PDB entry 5IM5 | X-ray diffraction, 3.70 A resolution | chains M and Q of the 30 polymer chains in the assembly

# Chain M (and Q)
Molecule: Designed Riboflavin synthase
From: Methanocaldococcus jannaschii (strain ATCC 43067 / DSM 2661 / JAL-1 / JCM 10045 / NBRC 100440)
Notes: EC 2.5.1.9; fragment: Riboflavin synthase; chain Q of this document is another copy of the same molecule, construct and numbering; everything in this record applies to it too
UniProt: Q58584 (RISC_METJA); residues 1-156 here = UniProt positions 1-156
Sequence (156 residues; row label = number of the first residue in the row):
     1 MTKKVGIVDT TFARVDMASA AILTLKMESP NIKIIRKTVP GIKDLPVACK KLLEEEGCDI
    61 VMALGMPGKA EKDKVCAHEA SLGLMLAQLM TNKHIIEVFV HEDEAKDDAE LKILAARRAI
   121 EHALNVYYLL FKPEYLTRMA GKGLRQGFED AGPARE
Disordered / not traced: 1, 143-156 (chain Q: 1, 144-156)
Construct notes: engineered mutation A20 (Ile in Q58584), L23 (Lys in Q58584), T24 (Lys in Q58584), M27 (Glu in Q58584), E28 (Leu in Q58584), A109 (Lys in Q58584), K112 (Asp in Q58584), I113 (Trp in Q58584), A116 (Lys in Q58584), I120 (Glu in Q58584), L124 (Glu in Q58584)

# Chain M / chain Q interface
Residue-residue contacts (43):
  D9(M) with A140(Q)
  T10(M) with A140(Q); G141(Q), hydrogen bond (backbone-backbone)
  T11(M) with L136(Q); M139(Q); A140(Q); G141(Q); K142(Q); G143(Q), hydrogen bond (backbone-backbone)
  F12(M) with G143(Q)
  A13(M) with G141(Q), hydrogen bond (backbone-backbone); K142(Q); G143(Q)
  R14(M) with G141(Q)
  R36(M) with T137(Q)
  T38(M) with L136(Q); T137(Q), hydrogen bond; A140(Q)
  P40(M) with N125(Q)
  K43(M) with S81(Q); M85(Q); E97(Q), salt bridge
  D44(M) with H94(Q); I96(Q)
  P46(M) with L89(Q), hydrophobic
  V47(M) with Q88(Q); L89(Q); N92(Q); K93(Q)
  K50(M) with L89(Q), hydrogen bond (side chain-backbone); N92(Q), hydrogen bond
  K51(M) with N92(Q)
  E54(M) with N92(Q), hydrogen bond
  E55(M) with N92(Q)
  V75(M) with H78(Q)
  E79(M) with H78(Q), salt bridge; S81(Q); L82(Q); M85(Q)
  A80(M) with M85(Q)
  G83(M) with L89(Q)
  L86(M) with L86(Q), hydrophobic; L89(Q), hydrophobic
Other interface residues (no listed pair), chain M (30 interface residues in all): V15, D16, V39, A48, H78, L82, A87, M90
Other interface residues (no listed pair), chain Q (22 interface residues in all): I95, L129

# In short
The interface between chain M and chain Q involves 30 residues on one side and 22 on the other; the contacts
include 7 hydrogen bonds and 2 salt bridges. Polar pairs include K43(M)-E97(Q), E79(M)-H78(Q) and
T38(M)-T137(Q).
Both chains are Designed Riboflavin synthase (Methanocaldococcus jannaschii (strain ATCC 43067 / DSM 2661 /
JAL-1 / JCM 10045 / NBRC 100440)). Entry 5IM5 (Crystal structure of designed two-component self-assembling
icosahedral cage I53-40) was determined by X-ray diffraction together with 5IM4 and 5IM6 from the same study.
